PDB entry 6WK5 | X-ray diffraction, 3.50 A resolution | chains B and C of the 4 polymer chains in the assembly

# Chain B
Protein: Multidrug resistance protein, SMR family
Source organism: Clostridiales bacterium oral taxon 876 str. F0540
Reference sequence: U2EQ00 (U2EQ00_9FIRM); numbering as in UniProt (aligned over 1-105)
Chain sequence (105 residues; row label = number of the first residue in the row):
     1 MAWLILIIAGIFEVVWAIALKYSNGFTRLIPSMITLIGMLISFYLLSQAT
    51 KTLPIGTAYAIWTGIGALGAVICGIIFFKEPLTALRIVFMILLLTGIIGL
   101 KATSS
Not modelled in the structure: 105
Modified residues: Mse1, Mse33, Mse39, Mse90 (selenomethionine; parent Met)

# Chain C
Protein: L10 monobody
Source organism: Homo sapiens
Notes: antibody fragment or engineered binder
Chain sequence (91 residues; row label = number of the first residue in the row):
     2 VSSVPTKLEVVAATPTSLLISWDAGHWWEWVTYYRITYGETGGNSPVQEF
    52 TVPGYSSTATISGLKPGVDYTITVYAPTSDYGSPISINYRT
Not modelled in the structure: 2-3

# Interface between chain B and chain C
Pairs across the interface (17):
  N24(B) - D81(C)
  N24(B) - Y82(C)  hydrogen bond
  F26(B) - T33(C)
  T27(B) - V32(C)
  T27(B) - T33(C)  hydrogen bond (backbone-backbone)
  T27(B) - P78(C)
  T27(B) - Y82(C)  hydrogen bond
  R28(B) - W29(C)  hydrogen bond (side chain-backbone)
  R28(B) - W31(C)
  R28(B) - T33(C)
  R28(B) - Y82(C)  hydrogen bond (backbone-side chain)
  L29(B) - W31(C)  hydrogen bond (backbone-backbone)
  L29(B) - V32(C)
  L29(B) - T33(C)
  I30(B) - W28(C)
  I30(B) - W31(C)  hydrophobic
  S32(B) - T33(C)
Also at the interface, not in a pair above, chain C (12 interface residues in all): E30, G55, Y56, T79
From the paper, about this interface:
  - epitope / paratope residues, chain B: N24(B)

# Overview
7 residues of chain B face 12 of chain C across their interface, with 6 hydrogen bonds. Among the polar pairs
are N24(B)-Y82(C), T27(B)-Y82(C) and R28(B)-W29(C). From the paper: the epitope/paratope residue N24(B).
Chain B is Multidrug resistance protein, SMR family (Clostridiales bacterium oral taxon 876 str. F0540) and
chain C is L10 monobody (Homo sapiens); the structure, Crystal structure of Gdx-Clo from Small Multidrug
Resistance family of transporters, was determined by X-ray diffraction.
